PDB entry 1N6D | X-ray diffraction, 2.80 A resolution | chains A and C of the 12 polymer chains in the assembly

== Chain A (and C) ==
Name: Tricorn protease
Source organism: Thermoplasma acidophilum
Notes: EC 3.4.21.-; chain C of this document is another copy of the same molecule, construct and numbering; everything in this record applies to it too
UniProt: P96086 (TRI_THEAC); numbering as in UniProt (aligned over 1-1071)
Sequence (1071 residues; each row starts with the number of its first residue):
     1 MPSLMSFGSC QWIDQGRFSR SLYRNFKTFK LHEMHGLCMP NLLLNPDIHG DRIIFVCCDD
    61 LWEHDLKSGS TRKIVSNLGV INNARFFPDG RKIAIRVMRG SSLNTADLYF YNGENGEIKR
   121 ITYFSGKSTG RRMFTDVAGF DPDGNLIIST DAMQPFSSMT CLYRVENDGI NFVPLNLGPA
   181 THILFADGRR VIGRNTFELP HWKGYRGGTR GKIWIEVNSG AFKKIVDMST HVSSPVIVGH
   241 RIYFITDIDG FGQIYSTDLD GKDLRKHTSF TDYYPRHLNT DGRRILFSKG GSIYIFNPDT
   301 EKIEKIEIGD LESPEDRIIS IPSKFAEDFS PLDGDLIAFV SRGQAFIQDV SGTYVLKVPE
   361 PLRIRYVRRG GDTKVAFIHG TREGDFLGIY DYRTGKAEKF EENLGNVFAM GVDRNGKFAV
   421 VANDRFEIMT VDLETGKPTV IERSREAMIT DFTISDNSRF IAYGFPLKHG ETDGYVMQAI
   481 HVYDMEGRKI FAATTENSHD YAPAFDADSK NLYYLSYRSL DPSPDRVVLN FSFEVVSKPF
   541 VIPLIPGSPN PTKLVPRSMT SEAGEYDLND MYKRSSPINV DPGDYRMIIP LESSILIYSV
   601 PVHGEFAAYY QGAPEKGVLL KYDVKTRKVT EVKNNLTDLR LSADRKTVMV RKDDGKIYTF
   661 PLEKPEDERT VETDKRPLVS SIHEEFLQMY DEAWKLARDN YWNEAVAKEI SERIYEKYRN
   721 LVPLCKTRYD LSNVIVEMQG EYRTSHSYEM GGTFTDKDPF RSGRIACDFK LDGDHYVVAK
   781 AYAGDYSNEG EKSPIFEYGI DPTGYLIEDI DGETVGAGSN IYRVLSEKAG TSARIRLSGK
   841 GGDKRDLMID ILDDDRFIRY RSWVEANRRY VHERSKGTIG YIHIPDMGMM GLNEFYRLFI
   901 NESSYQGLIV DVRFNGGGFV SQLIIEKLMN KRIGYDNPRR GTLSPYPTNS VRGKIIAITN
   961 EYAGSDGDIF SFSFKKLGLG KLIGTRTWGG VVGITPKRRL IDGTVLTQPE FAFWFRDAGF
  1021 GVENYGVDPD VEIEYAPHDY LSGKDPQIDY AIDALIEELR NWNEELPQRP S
Disordered / not traced: 1-38, 1062-1071

== Chain A / chain C interface ==
Pairs across the interface (13):
  Leu336(A) with Ser558(C); Met559(C), hydrophobic
  Tyr354(A) with Lys553(C), hydrogen bond (side chain-backbone); Leu554(C); Val555(C); Pro556(C); Met559(C), hydrophobic
  Leu356(A) with Met559(C), hydrophobic
  Thr373(A) with Ser558(C)
  Tyr392(A) with Ser558(C)
  Arg393(A) with Arg557(C), hydrogen bond (side chain-backbone); Ser558(C); Thr560(C), hydrogen bond (side chain-backbone)
Also at the interface, not in a pair above, chain A (8 interface residues in all): Asp335, Ile347
Also at the interface, not in a pair above, chain C (10 interface residues in all): Ser561, Lys625

== Summary ==
8 residues of chain A face 10 of chain C across their interface, with 3 hydrogen bonds. Among the polar pairs
are Tyr354(A)-Lys553(C), Arg393(A)-Arg557(C) and Arg393(A)-Thr560(C).
Both chains are Tricorn protease (Thermoplasma acidophilum). Entry 1N6D (Tricorn protease in complex with
tetrapeptide chloromethyl ketone derivative) was determined by X-ray diffraction together with 1N6E and 1N6F
from the same study.
